Entry 2VWL (X-ray diffraction, 1.80 A resolution); this record covers chains A and L.

Chain A:
Protein: Activated factor xa heavy chain
Source organism: Homo sapiens
Notes: EC 3.4.21.6; fragment: peptidase s1, residues 235-475
UniProtKB: P00742 (FA10_HUMAN); the construct lacks a stretch of the UniProt sequence and is renumbered around it, so the offset changes along the chain: 16-61 = UniProt 235-280; 62-124 = UniProt 282-344; 125-131 = UniProt 346-352; 132-145 = UniProt 355-368; 4 more segments
Sequence (241 residues; each row starts with the number of its first residue; note: 2 numbers in that range are skipped by the numbering (no residue carries them; nothing is unmodelled there); a row labelled like 131A-131B holds insertion residues (131A, then the next letters in order)):
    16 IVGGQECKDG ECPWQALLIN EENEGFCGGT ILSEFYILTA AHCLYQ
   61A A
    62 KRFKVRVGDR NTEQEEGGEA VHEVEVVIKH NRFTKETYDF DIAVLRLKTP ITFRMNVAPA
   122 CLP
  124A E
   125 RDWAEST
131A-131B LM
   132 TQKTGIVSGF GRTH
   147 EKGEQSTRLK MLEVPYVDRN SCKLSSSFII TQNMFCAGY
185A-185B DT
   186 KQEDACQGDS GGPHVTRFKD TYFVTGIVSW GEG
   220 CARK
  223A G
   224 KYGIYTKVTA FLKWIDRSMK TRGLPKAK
Unresolved in the structure: 246-251
Construct notes: engineered mutation Glu150 (Arg372 in P00742)
Curated features (UniProtKB/Swiss-Prot):
  - active site (Charge relay system): His57, Asp102, Ser195
Disulfides: Cys22-Cys27, Cys42-Cys58, Cys168-Cys182, Cys191-Cys220
Bound ions: Ca2+: Asp70, Asn72, Gln75, Glu80; Na+: Tyr185, Asp185A, Arg222, Lys224
Residues lining bound ligands: LZH (5-chloro-thiophene-2-carboxylic acid ((3R,5S)-1-{[2-fluoro-4-(2-oxo-pyridin-1-yl)-phenylcarbamoyl]-methyl}-5-hydroxymethyl-pyrrolidin-3-yl)-amide): Lys96, Glu97, Thr98, Tyr99, Arg143, Phe174, Asp189, Ala190, Cys191, Gln192, Ser195, Val213, Ser214, Trp215, Gly216, Glu217, Gly218, Cys220, Gly226, Ile227, Tyr228

Chain L:
Protein: Factor X light chain
Source organism: Homo sapiens
Notes: EC 3.4.21.6; fragment: egf2, residues 126-180
UniProtKB: P00742 (FA10_HUMAN); residues 86-140 here correspond to UniProt positions 126-180 (UniProt number = residue number + 40)
Sequence (55 residues; each row starts with the number of its first residue):
    86 RKLCSLDNGD CDQFCHEEQN SVVCSCARGY TLADNGKACI PTGPYPCGKQ TLERR
Unresolved in the structure: 86-88, 91, 101-106, 140
Disulfides: Cys89-Cys100, Cys96-Cys109, Cys111-Cys124

Chain A / chain L interface:
Disulfides between the chains: Cys122(A)-Cys132(L)
Residue-residue contacts (44; chain A residue first):
  Asp24(A) with Glu138(L)
  Gly25(A) with Gln135(L); Thr136(L), hydrogen bond (backbone-backbone)
  Glu26(A) with Gln135(L), hydrogen bond (backbone-side chain)
  Pro28(A) with Lys134(L); Thr136(L)
  Trp29(A) with Gly133(L); Lys134(L)
  Phe114(A) with Tyr130(L), hydrophobic
  Arg115(A) with Tyr130(L); Thr136(L)
  Met116(A) with Tyr130(L); Thr136(L), hydrogen bond; Leu137(L); Glu138(L)
  Asn117(A) with Thr136(L), hydrogen bond (backbone-side chain)
  Ala119(A) with Thr136(L)
  Pro120(A) with Tyr130(L); Cys132(L); Gly133(L), hydrogen bond (backbone-backbone)
  Ala121(A) with Cys132(L); Gly133(L)
  Cys122(A) with Cys132(L), disulfide; Gly133(L)
  Leu123(A) with Phe99(L)
  Pro124(A) with Phe99(L), hydrophobic
  Glu124A(A) with Phe99(L)
  Trp127(A) with Asn93(L), hydrogen bond; Gln98(L); Phe99(L), hydrophobic; Cys100(L)
  Phe203(A) with Asn93(L); Asp97(L); Gln98(L)
  Lys204(A) with Cys96(L), hydrogen bond (side chain-backbone); Asp97(L)
  Asp205(A) with Lys134(L), salt bridge
  Thr206(A) with Gln98(L); Cys132(L); Gly133(L); Lys134(L), hydrogen bond
  Tyr207(A) with Gly133(L), hydrogen bond (backbone-backbone); Gln135(L)
  Phe208(A) with Phe99(L), hydrophobic
Other interface residues (no listed pair), chain A (26 interface residues in all): Ser48, Thr131, Met242
Other interface residues (no listed pair), chain L (19 interface residues in all): Asp95, Ala112, Arg113, Tyr115, Pro131

Overview:
26 residues of chain A face 19 of chain L across their interface, with 1 disulfide bond, 9 hydrogen bonds and
1 salt bridge. Polar contacts include Asp205(A)-Lys134(L), Glu26(A)-Gln135(L) and Met116(A)-Thr136(L). Chain A
binds compound LZH.
Here chain A is Activated factor xa heavy chain and chain L is Factor X light chain, both from Homo sapiens.
Entry 2VWL (Aminopyrrolidine Factor Xa inhibitor) was determined by X-ray diffraction together with 2VVC,
2VVV, 2VWM, 2VWN and 2VWO from the same study.
